6CVX - chain A; structure by X-ray diffraction, 1.78 A resolution.

== Chain A ==
Protein: NS3 protease
From: Hepacivirus C
Reference sequence: A0A0B4WYC6 (A0A0B4WYC6_9HEPC); residues 1004-1180 here correspond to UniProt positions 4-180 (UniProt number = residue number - 1000)
Sequence (201 residues; numbered 980 to 1180; the number before each row is that of its first residue):
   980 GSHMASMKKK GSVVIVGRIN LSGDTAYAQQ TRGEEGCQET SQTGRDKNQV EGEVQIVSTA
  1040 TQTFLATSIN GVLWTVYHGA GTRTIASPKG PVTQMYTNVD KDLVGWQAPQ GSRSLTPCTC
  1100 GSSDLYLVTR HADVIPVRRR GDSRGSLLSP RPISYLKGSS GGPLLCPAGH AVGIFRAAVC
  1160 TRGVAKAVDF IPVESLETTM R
Unresolved in the structure: 1180
Construct notes: expression tag (980-1003); conflict Glu-1013 (Leu13 in A0A0B4WYC6), Glu-1014 (Leu14 in A0A0B4WYC6), Gln-1017 (Ile17 in A0A0B4WYC6), Glu-1018 (Ile18 in A0A0B4WYC6), Gln-1021 (Leu21 in A0A0B4WYC6), Ser-1047 (Cys47 in A0A0B4WYC6), Leu-1052 (Cys52 in A0A0B4WYC6), Thr-1072 (Ile72 in A0A0B4WYC6), Gln-1086 (Pro86 in A0A0B4WYC6)
Metal / ion sites: Zn2+: Cys-1097, Cys-1099, Cys-1145, His-1149
Residues lining bound ligands: AJ-50 (FH4; N-[(cyclopentyloxy)carbonyl]-3-methyl-L-valyl-(4R)-N-[(1R,2S)-2-ethenyl-1-{[(1-methylcyclopropyl)sulfonyl]carbamoyl}cyclopropyl]-4-{[7-methoxy-3-(propan-2-yl)quinoxalin-2-yl]oxy}-L-prolinamide): Gln-1041, Thr-1042, Phe-1043, Tyr-1056, His-1057, Gly-1058, Val-1078, Asp-1081, Arg-1123, Ile-1132, Leu-1135, Lys-1136, Gly-1137, Ser-1138, Ser-1139, Phe-1154, Arg-1155, Ala-1156, Ala-1157, Val-1158, Asp-1168
Reported in the primary citation:
  - binding site for AJ-50: His-1057, Gly-1137, Ser-1138, Ser-1139, Arg-1155, Ala-1157
  - mutagenesis - D1168A: decreased binding to AJ-50
  - catalytic residues: His-1057 (citing earlier work)

== Summary ==
Ligands of chain A: AJ-50. The Zn2+ site is built by Cys-1097, Cys-1099, Cys-1145 and His-1149. The paper
reports the catalytic residue His-1057; D1168A reduces binding to AJ-50.
Chain A is NS3 protease (Hepacivirus C); the structure, Crystal structure of HCV NS3/4A WT protease in complex
with AJ-50 (MK-5172 linear analogue), was determined by X-ray diffraction, deposited together with 6CVW and
6CVY.
